PDB entry 6MTX | X-ray diffraction, 2.05 A resolution | chains H and L

== Chain H ==
Name: MZ1 Heavy Chain
Organism: Homo sapiens
Amino-acid sequence (225 residues; numbered 1 to 218 plus 7 insertion-coded residues; the number before each row is that of its first residue; a row labelled like 82A-82C holds insertion residues (82A, then the next letters in order)):
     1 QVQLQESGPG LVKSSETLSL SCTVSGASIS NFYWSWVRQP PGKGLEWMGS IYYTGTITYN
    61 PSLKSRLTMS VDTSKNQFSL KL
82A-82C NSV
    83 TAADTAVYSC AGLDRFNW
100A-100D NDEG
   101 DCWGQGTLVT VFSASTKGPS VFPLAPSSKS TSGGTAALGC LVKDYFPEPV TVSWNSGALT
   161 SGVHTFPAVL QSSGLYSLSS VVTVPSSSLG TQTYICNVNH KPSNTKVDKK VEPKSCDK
Disordered / not traced: 129-130, 215-218
Cystine bridges: Cys22-Cys92, Cys140-Cys196

== Chain L ==
Name: MZ1 Light Chain
Organism: Homo sapiens
Amino-acid sequence (216 residues; numbered 1 to 212 plus 5 insertion-coded residues; 1 number in that range is skipped by the numbering (no residue carries it; nothing is unmodelled there); the number before each row is that of its first residue; a row labelled like 27A-27B holds insertion residues (27A, then the next letters in order)):
     1 QSVLTQPPS
    11 ASGTPGQRVT ISCSGSR
27A-27B SN
    28 LGRNTVNWYQ QLPGVAPKLL IYSNNRRPSG VPDRFSGSKS DTSASLAISG LQSEDEADYF
    88 CAAWDDSL
95A-95C NGL
    96 YVFGTGTKVT VLGQPKAAPS VTLFPPSSEE LQANKATLVC LISDFYPGAV TVAWKADSSP
   156 VKAGVETTTP SKQSNNKYAA SSYLSLTPEQ WKSHRSYSCQ VTHEGSTVEK TVAPTEC
Disordered / not traced: 211-212
Cystine bridges: Cys23-Cys88, Cys135-Cys194

== Interface between chain H and chain L ==
Pairs across the interface (72):
  Tyr33(H) with Trp91(L), hydrophobic
  Val37(H) with Phe98(L), hydrophobic
  Gln39(H) with Gln38(L), hydrogen bond
  Gly42(H) with Thr164(L), hydrogen bond (backbone-side chain)
  Gly44(H) with Phe87(L)
  Leu45(H) with Gln38(L); Phe87(L), hydrophobic; Phe98(L), hydrophobic
  Glu46(H) with Gln1(L)
  Trp47(H) with Gln1(L), hydrogen bond (backbone-side chain); Gly95B(L); Leu95C(L), hydrophobic; Tyr96(L); Phe98(L)
  Ser50(H) with Trp91(L)
  Thr58(H) with Asn95A(L); Gly95B(L), hydrogen bond (side chain-backbone)
  Asn60(H) with Gln1(L), hydrogen bond (side chain-backbone)
  Pro61(H) with Gln1(L); Leu95(L), hydrophobic; Leu95C(L)
  Val89(H) with Gly41(L); Val42(L)
  Ser91(H) with Ala43(L); Pro44(L)
  Leu95(H) with Trp91(L), hydrophobic; Tyr96(L), hydrophobic
  Arg97(H) with Asn31(L), hydrogen bond; Trp91(L); Asp93(L), salt bridge
  Asn99(H) with Thr32(L), hydrogen bond
  Asp100B(H) with Tyr49(L), hydrogen bond (backbone-side chain); Arg53(L), hydrogen bond (backbone-side chain)
  Glu100C(H) with Tyr49(L); Pro55(L); Ser56(L)
  Gly100D(H) with Tyr49(L)
  Asp101(H) with Tyr36(L), hydrogen bond
  Trp103(H) with Tyr36(L); Pro44(L), hydrophobic
  Gly104(H) with Ala43(L)
  Gln105(H) with Val42(L); Ala43(L), hydrogen bond (backbone-backbone)
  Gly106(H) with Ala43(L)
  Val121(H) with Glu124(L)
  Phe122(H) with Ser122(L); Glu124(L); Glu125(L)
  Pro123(H) with Ser122(L); Glu124(L)
  Leu124(H) with Phe119(L), hydrophobic
  Ala125(H) with Phe119(L)
  Leu141(H) with Tyr178(L), hydrophobic
  Lys143(H) with Thr132(L)
  Phe166(H) with Leu136(L), hydrophobic; Ile137(L); Ala174(L), hydrophobic; Ala175(L)
  Pro167(H) with Thr163(L); Ser166(L)
  Ala168(H) with Thr163(L)
  Val169(H) with Glu161(L); Thr162(L); Thr163(L); Tyr178(L), hydrophobic
  Gln171(H) with Glu161(L)
  Ser172(H) with Glu161(L), hydrogen bond (backbone-side chain)
  Leu178(H) with Tyr178(L)
  Ser179(H) with Val134(L); Tyr178(L), hydrogen bond
  Val181(H) with Leu136(L), hydrophobic
  Lys209(H) with Glu124(L), salt bridge
Other interface residues (no listed pair), chain H (47 interface residues in all): Tyr59, Asp96, Ala137, Leu170, Ser177
Other interface residues (no listed pair), chain L (42 interface residues in all): Asn34, Leu46, Ser176, Ser180

== Overview ==
Chain H and chain L form an interface of 47 and 42 residues respectively; the contacts include 13 hydrogen
bonds and 2 salt bridges. Polar pairs include Arg97(H)-Asp93(L), Lys209(H)-Glu124(L) and Gln39(H)-Gln38(L).
Chain H is MZ1 Heavy Chain and chain L is MZ1 Light Chain, both from Homo sapiens; the structure, Crystal
structure of a human anti-ZIKV-DENV neutralizing antibody MZ1 isolated following ZPIV vaccination, was
determined by X-ray diffraction (same publication as 6MTY, 6NIP, 6NIS and 6NIU).
